Entry 4PB9 (X-ray diffraction, 2.60 A resolution); this record covers chains H and L.

Chain H:
Protein: Ab64 heavy chain
Source organism: Mus musculus
Amino-acid sequence (222 residues; each row starts with the number of its first residue; a row labelled like 82A-82C holds insertion residues (82A, then the next letters in order)):
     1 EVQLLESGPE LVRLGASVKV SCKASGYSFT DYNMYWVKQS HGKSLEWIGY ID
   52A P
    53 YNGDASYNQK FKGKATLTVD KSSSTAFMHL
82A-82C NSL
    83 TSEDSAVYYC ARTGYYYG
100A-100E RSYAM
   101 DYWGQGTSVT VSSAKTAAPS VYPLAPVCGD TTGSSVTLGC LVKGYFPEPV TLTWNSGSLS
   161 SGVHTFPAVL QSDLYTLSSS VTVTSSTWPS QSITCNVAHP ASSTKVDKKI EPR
Disordered / not traced: 128-133
Cystine bridges: Cys22-Cys92, Cys140-Cys195
From the paper describing this entry:
  - binding site for sulfate ion: Arg100A, Tyr100C

Chain L:
Protein: Ab64 light chain
Source organism: Mus musculus
Amino-acid sequence (219 residues; each row starts with the number of its first residue; a row labelled like 30A-30E holds insertion residues (30A, then the next letters in order)):
     1 DIVMTQAAPS VPVTPGESVS ISCRSSKSLL
30A-30E HSNGN
    31 TYLYWFLQRP GQSPQLLIYR MSNLASGVPD RFSGSGSGTA FTLRISKVEA EDVGVYYCMQ
    91 HLEYPYTFGG GTKLDVKRAD AAPTVSIFPP SSEQLTSGGA SVVCFLNNFY PKDINVKWKI
   151 DGSERQNGVL NSWTDQDSKD STYSMSSTLT LTKDEYERHN SYTCEATHKT STSPIVKSFN
   211 RNEC
Disordered / not traced: 152-154
Cystine bridges: Cys23-Cys88, Cys134-Cys194
From the paper describing this entry:
  - binding site for sulfate ion: Tyr49, Arg50, Asn53

Interface between chain H and chain L:
Contacting residue pairs (85):
  Tyr35(H) - His91(L)  hydrogen bond
  Tyr35(H) - Tyr96(L)
  Gln39(H) - Gln38(L)  hydrogen bond
  Gln39(H) - Tyr87(L)
  Lys43(H) - Val85(L)
  Lys43(H) - Tyr87(L)  hydrogen bond (backbone-side chain)
  Lys43(H) - Lys103(L)
  Leu45(H) - Tyr87(L)  hydrophobic
  Leu45(H) - Phe98(L)
  Trp47(H) - Tyr94(L)  hydrophobic
  Trp47(H) - Pro95(L)  hydrophobic
  Trp47(H) - Tyr96(L)
  Trp47(H) - Phe98(L)
  Tyr50(H) - Tyr94(L)
  Ser58(H) - Tyr94(L)
  Asn60(H) - Pro95(L)
  Tyr91(H) - Gln38(L)  hydrogen bond
  Tyr91(H) - Ser43(L)
  Tyr91(H) - Pro44(L)
  Arg100A(H) - Arg50(L)
  Ser100B(H) - Tyr34(L)  hydrogen bond (backbone-side chain)
  Ser100B(H) - Arg50(L)  hydrogen bond (backbone-side chain)
  Ser100B(H) - His91(L)
  Tyr100C(H) - Tyr34(L)
  Tyr100C(H) - Tyr49(L)  hydrophobic
  Tyr100C(H) - Arg50(L)
  Ala100D(H) - Tyr34(L)  hydrogen bond (backbone-side chain)
  Ala100D(H) - Phe36(L)
  Ala100D(H) - His91(L)
  Met100E(H) - Phe36(L)
  Met100E(H) - Leu46(L)
  Met100E(H) - Met89(L)  hydrophobic
  Met100E(H) - Phe98(L)  hydrophobic
  Asp101(H) - Leu46(L)
  Tyr102(H) - Ser56(L)
  Trp103(H) - Phe36(L)
  Trp103(H) - Pro44(L)
  Gly104(H) - Ser43(L)  hydrogen bond (backbone-side chain)
  Gln105(H) - Ser43(L)
  Tyr122(H) - Ser121(L)
  Tyr122(H) - Glu123(L)
  Tyr122(H) - Gln124(L)
  Tyr122(H) - Ser127(L)
  Pro123(H) - Ser121(L)  hydrogen bond (backbone-side chain)
  Pro123(H) - Glu123(L)
  Leu124(H) - Phe118(L)
  Leu124(H) - Val133(L)  hydrophobic
  Ala125(H) - Phe118(L)
  Pro126(H) - Phe118(L)
  Val127(H) - Ile117(L)
  Val127(H) - Pro119(L)
  Val127(H) - Phe209(L)  hydrophobic
  Val127(H) - Glu213(L)
  Val127(H) - Cys214(L)
  Thr137(H) - Ser116(L)  hydrogen bond
  Thr137(H) - Phe118(L)
  Leu141(H) - Ser131(L)
  Lys143(H) - Ser131(L)
  Lys143(H) - Thr180(L)
  His164(H) - Asn137(L)
  His164(H) - Asn138(L)
  His164(H) - Ser174(L)  hydrogen bond
  Phe166(H) - Phe135(L)  hydrophobic
  Phe166(H) - Asn137(L)
  Phe166(H) - Ser162(L)
  Phe166(H) - Thr164(L)
  Phe166(H) - Ser174(L)
  Phe166(H) - Met175(L)
  Phe166(H) - Ser176(L)
  Pro167(H) - Ser162(L)  hydrogen bond (backbone-side chain)
  Pro167(H) - Trp163(L)
  Val169(H) - Leu160(L)  hydrophobic
  Val169(H) - Asn161(L)
  Val169(H) - Ser162(L)
  Leu170(H) - Leu160(L)
  Gln171(H) - Leu160(L)
  Gln171(H) - Thr180(L)
  Thr176(H) - Leu160(L)
  Ser178(H) - Phe135(L)
  Ser178(H) - Ser176(L)  hydrogen bond
  Ser179(H) - Phe135(L)
  Ser180(H) - Phe135(L)
  Ser180(H) - Asn137(L)  hydrogen bond
  Arg213(H) - Pro119(L)  hydrogen bond (side chain-backbone)
  Arg213(H) - Pro120(L)  hydrogen bond (side chain-backbone)
Interface residues without a listed pair, chain H (45 interface residues in all): Val37, Glu46, Gly106, Leu138, Gly139, Thr165
Interface residues without a listed pair, chain L (46 interface residues in all): Tyr32, Gln42

Summary:
Chain H and chain L form an interface of 45 and 46 residues respectively; the contacts include 16 hydrogen
bonds. Polar pairs include Tyr35(H)-His91(L), Gln39(H)-Gln38(L) and Lys43(H)-Tyr87(L). From the paper: a
binding site for sulfate ion at Arg100A(H), Tyr100C(H) and Tyr49(L) among others.
Here chain H is Ab64 heavy chain and chain L is Ab64 light chain, both from Mus musculus. Entry 4PB9
(Structure of the Fab fragment of the anti-Francisella tularensis GroEL antibody Ab64) was determined by X-ray
diffraction (same publication as 4PB0).
